5DUH - chains B and D of the 4 polymer chains in the assembly; structure by X-ray diffraction, 2.24 A resolution.

== Chain B ==
Molecule: Estrogen receptor
From: Homo sapiens
Notes: fragment: ligand-binding domain
UniProtKB: P03372 (ESR1_HUMAN); residues 298-554 here = UniProt positions 298-554
Chain sequence (257 residues; numbered 298 to 554; the number before each row is that of its first residue):
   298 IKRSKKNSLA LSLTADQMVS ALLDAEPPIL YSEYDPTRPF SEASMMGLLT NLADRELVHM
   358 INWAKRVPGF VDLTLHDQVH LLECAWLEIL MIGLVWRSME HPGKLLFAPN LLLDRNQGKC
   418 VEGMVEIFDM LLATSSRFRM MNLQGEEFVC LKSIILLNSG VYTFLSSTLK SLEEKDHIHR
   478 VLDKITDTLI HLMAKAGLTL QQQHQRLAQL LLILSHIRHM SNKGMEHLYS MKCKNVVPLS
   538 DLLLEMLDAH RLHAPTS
Not modelled in the structure: 298-304, 335-336, 460-469, 550-554
Sequence notes: engineered mutation Ser537 (Tyr in P03372)
Ligand contacts: 5FT (phenyl (1S,2S,4S,7S)-5,6-bis(4-hydroxy-3-methylphenyl)-7-thiabicyclo[2.2.1]hept-5-ene-2-sulfonate 7-oxide): Met343, Leu346, Thr347, Leu349, Ala350, Glu353, Trp383, Leu384, Leu387, Met388, Leu391, Arg394, Phe404, Val418, Glu419, Gly420, Met421, Ile424, Phe425, Leu428, Gly521, His524, Leu525, Leu536, Leu540

== Chain D ==
Molecule: Nuclear receptor coactivator 2
Notes: fragment: Nuclear receptor-interacting peptide
UniProtKB: Q15596 (NCOA2_HUMAN); residue numbers follow UniProt; this construct covers 686-699
Chain sequence (14 residues; numbered 686 to 699; the number before each row is that of its first residue):
   686 KHKILHRLLQ DSSS
Not modelled in the structure: 686-687, 697-699

== How chain B and chain D interact ==
Pairs across the interface (21; chain B residue first):
  Ile358(B) with Leu690(D), hydrophobic; Leu693(D), hydrophobic; Leu694(D), hydrophobic
  Lys362(B) with Leu693(D); Leu694(D); Asp696(D), hydrogen bond (side chain-backbone)
  Leu372(B) with His691(D); Gln695(D)
  Gln375(B) with Leu694(D)
  Val376(B) with Lys688(D); Leu690(D); His691(D)
  Leu379(B) with Leu694(D), hydrophobic
  Glu380(B) with Lys688(D), salt bridge; Leu690(D)
  Asp538(B) with Ile689(D)
  Leu539(B) with Ile689(D); Leu693(D), hydrophobic
  Glu542(B) with Lys688(D); Ile689(D), hydrogen bond (side chain-backbone)
  Met543(B) with Leu690(D), hydrophobic
Interface residues without a listed pair, chain B (13 interface residues in all): Asn359, Phe367

== Overview ==
13 residues of chain B and 8 residues of chain D are in contact, with 2 hydrogen bonds and 1 salt bridge.
Polar contacts include Glu380(B)-Lys688(D), Lys362(B)-Asp696(D) and Glu542(B)-Ile689(D). Ligands of chain B:
compound 5FT.
Chain B is Estrogen receptor (Homo sapiens) and chain D is Nuclear receptor coactivator 2; the structure,
Crystal Structure of the ER-alpha Ligand-binding Domain in Complex with a Sulfoxide-bridged Oxabicyclic
Heptene Sulfonate (SOBHS)-3 ..., was determined by X-ray diffraction together with 4ZN7, 4ZNH, 4ZNS, 4ZNT,
4ZNU, 4ZNV and 50 further entries from the same study.
